1GNR - chain A; structure by X-ray diffraction, 1.85 A resolution.

[Chain A]
Name: C-H-ras P21 protein
Source organism: Homo sapiens
UniProtKB: P01112 (RASH_HUMAN); residues 1-166 here = UniProt positions 1-166
Sequence (166 residues; numbered 1 to 166; the number before each row is that of its first residue):
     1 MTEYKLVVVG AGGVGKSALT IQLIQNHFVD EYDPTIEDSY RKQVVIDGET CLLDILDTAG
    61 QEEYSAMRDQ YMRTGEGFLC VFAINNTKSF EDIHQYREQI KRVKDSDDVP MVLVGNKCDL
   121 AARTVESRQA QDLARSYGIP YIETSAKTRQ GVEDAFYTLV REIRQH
Bound ions: Mg2+: Ser-17, Thr-35 (together with CAG)
Ligand contacts: CAG (guanosine 5'-triphosphate P3-[1-(2-nitrophenyl)ethyl ester]): Ala-11, Gly-12, Gly-13, Val-14, Gly-15, Lys-16, Ser-17, Ala-18, Phe-28, Val-29, Asp-30, Glu-31, Tyr-32, Asp-33, Pro-34, Thr-35, Thr-58, Gly-60, Asn-116, Lys-117, Asp-119, Leu-120, Ser-145, Ala-146, Lys-147
UniProt features mapped onto this chain:
  - region: His-166 (Hypervariable region)
  - motif: Tyr-32 to Tyr-40 (Effector region)
  - binding site (GTP): Gly-13 to Ala-18, Val-29 to Thr-35, Ala-59, Gly-60, Asn-116 to Asp-119, Ser-145 to Lys-147
  - modified residue: Met-1 (N-acetylmethionine), Thr-2 (N-acetylthreonine), Cys-118 (S-nitrosocysteine)
  - glycosylation: Thr-35 (Microbial infection: O-linked (Glc) threonine)

[Summary]
Chain A binds compound CAG. Ser-17 and Thr-35 form the Mg2+ site. UniProt lists 22 GTP-binding residues.
Chain A is C-H-ras P21 protein (Homo sapiens); the structure, X-ray crystal structure analysis of the
catalytic domain of the oncogene product P21H-ras complexed with caged ..., was determined by X-ray
diffraction, deposited together with 1GNP and 1GNQ.
